PDB entry 7VD8 | electron microscopy, 1.96 A resolution | chains B and P of the 24 polymer chains in the assembly

# Chain B (and P)
Molecule: Ferritin heavy chain
Organism: Homo sapiens
Notes: EC 1.16.3.1; chain P of this document is another copy of the same molecule, construct and numbering; everything in this record applies to it too
UniProtKB: P02794 (FRIH_HUMAN); residues 5-176 here correspond to UniProt positions 6-177 (UniProt number = residue number + 1)
Chain sequence (172 residues; row label = number of the first residue in the row):
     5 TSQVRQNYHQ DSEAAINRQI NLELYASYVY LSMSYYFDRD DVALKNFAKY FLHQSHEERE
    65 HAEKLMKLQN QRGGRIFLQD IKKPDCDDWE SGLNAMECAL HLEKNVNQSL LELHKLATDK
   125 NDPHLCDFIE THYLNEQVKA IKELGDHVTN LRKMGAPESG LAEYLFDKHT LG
Ion coordination: Zn2+ site 1: Glu17, Arg79; Na+ site 1: Ser36, Cys90; Zn2+ site 2 near Asp44 (its only coordinating residue here); Zn2+ site 3 near His60 (its only coordinating residue here); Zn2+ site 4: Glu61, His65; Zn2+ site 5 near His65 (its only coordinating residue here); Zn2+ site 6 near Lys71 (its only coordinating residue here); Zn2+ site 7 near Asp84 (its only coordinating residue here); Zn2+ site 8 near Asp91 (its only coordinating residue here); Na+ site 2: His105, Asn109; Zn2+ site 9 near Asp171 (its only coordinating residue here)

# Interface between chain B and chain P
Contacting residue pairs (61; chain B residue first):
  Ser6(B) - Asp44(P)  hydrogen bond
  Gln7(B) - Asp44(P)
  Val8(B) - Asp44(P)
  Leu28(B) - Tyr32(P)  hydrophobic
  Tyr32(B) - Leu28(P)  hydrophobic
  Tyr32(B) - Leu82(P)
  Tyr32(B) - Gln83(P)  hydrogen bond (side chain-backbone)
  Tyr32(B) - Ile85(P)  hydrophobic
  Leu35(B) - Met70(P)  hydrophobic
  Ser36(B) - Leu82(P)
  Tyr39(B) - Glu67(P)  hydrogen bond (side chain-backbone)
  Tyr39(B) - Met70(P)  hydrophobic
  Tyr39(B) - Lys71(P)
  Tyr39(B) - Asn74(P)  hydrogen bond (backbone-side chain)
  Tyr39(B) - Ile80(P)  hydrophobic
  Asp42(B) - Asn74(P)  hydrogen bond
  Arg43(B) - Asn74(P)
  Arg43(B) - Arg79(P)
  Asp44(B) - Ser6(P)  hydrogen bond
  Asp44(B) - Gln7(P)
  Asp44(B) - Val8(P)
  Asp44(B) - Arg79(P)  salt bridge
  Asp45(B) - Arg79(P)  salt bridge
  Leu56(B) - Glu67(P)
  His60(B) - Glu67(P)  salt bridge
  Arg63(B) - Ser31(P)  hydrogen bond
  Arg63(B) - Leu35(P)
  Arg63(B) - Ser59(P)  hydrogen bond
  Arg63(B) - Arg63(P)
  Glu67(B) - Tyr39(P)  hydrogen bond (backbone-side chain)
  Glu67(B) - Leu56(P)
  Glu67(B) - His60(P)
  Met70(B) - Leu35(P)  hydrophobic
  Met70(B) - Tyr39(P)  hydrophobic
  Lys71(B) - Tyr39(P)
  Asn74(B) - Tyr39(P)  hydrogen bond (side chain-backbone)
  Asn74(B) - Asp42(P)  hydrogen bond
  Asn74(B) - Arg43(P)
  Arg79(B) - Arg43(P)
  Arg79(B) - Asp44(P)  salt bridge
  Arg79(B) - Asp45(P)  salt bridge
  Ile80(B) - Tyr39(P)  hydrophobic
  Ile80(B) - Asp91(P)
  Phe81(B) - Asp91(P)
  Leu82(B) - Tyr32(P)
  Leu82(B) - Ser36(P)
  Leu82(B) - Lys87(P)
  Leu82(B) - Asp91(P)
  Gln83(B) - Tyr32(P)  hydrogen bond (backbone-side chain)
  Gln83(B) - Lys87(P)
  Asp84(B) - Ile85(P)
  Asp84(B) - Lys86(P)  salt bridge
  Asp84(B) - Lys87(P)  hydrogen bond (side chain-backbone)
  Ile85(B) - Tyr32(P)  hydrophobic
  Ile85(B) - Asp84(P)
  Ile85(B) - Ile85(P)  hydrogen bond (backbone-backbone)
  Lys86(B) - Asp84(P)  salt bridge
  Lys87(B) - Leu82(P)
  Lys87(B) - Gln83(P)  hydrogen bond
  Lys87(B) - Asp84(P)  hydrogen bond (backbone-side chain)
  Asp91(B) - Phe81(P)
Also at the interface, not in a pair above, chain B (32 interface residues in all): Asn25, Gly77, Pro88
Also at the interface, not in a pair above, chain P (34 interface residues in all): Asn25, Gly77, Pro88

# In short
The interface between chain B and chain P involves 32 residues on one side and 34 on the other, with 16
hydrogen bonds and 7 salt bridges. Among the polar pairs are Asp44(B)-Arg79(P), Asp45(B)-Arg79(P) and
His60(B)-Glu67(P). Glu17(B) and Arg79(B) form the Zn2+ site 1.
Both chains are Ferritin heavy chain (Homo sapiens). Entry 7VD8 (1.96 A structure of human apoferritin
obtained from Talos Arctica microscope) was determined by electron microscopy (same publication as 7VD9, 7VDC,
7VDE and 7VDF).
